Entry 4QVV (X-ray diffraction, 2.80 A resolution); this record covers chains L and V of the 28 polymer chains in the assembly.

== Chain L ==
Protein: Proteasome subunit beta type-6
Source organism: Saccharomyces cerevisiae
Notes: EC 3.4.25.1
UniProtKB: P23724 (PSB6_YEAST); residues 1-222 here correspond to UniProt positions 20-241 (UniProt number = residue number + 19)
Chain sequence (222 residues; numbered 1 to 222; the number before each row is that of its first residue):
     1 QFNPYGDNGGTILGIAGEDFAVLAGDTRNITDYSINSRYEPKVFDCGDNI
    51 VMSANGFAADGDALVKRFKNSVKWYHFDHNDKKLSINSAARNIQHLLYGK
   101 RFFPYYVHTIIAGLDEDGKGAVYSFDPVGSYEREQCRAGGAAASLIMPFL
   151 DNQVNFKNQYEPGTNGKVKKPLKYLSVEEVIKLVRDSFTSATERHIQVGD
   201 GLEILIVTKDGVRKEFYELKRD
Ion coordination: Mg2+: Asp222 (shared with Ile163(V), Asp166(V) of chain V)

== Chain V ==
Protein: Proteasome subunit beta type-2
Source organism: Saccharomyces cerevisiae
Notes: EC 3.4.25.1
UniProtKB: P25043 (PSB2_YEAST); residues 1-232 here correspond to UniProt positions 30-261 (UniProt number = residue number + 29)
Chain sequence (232 residues; each row starts with the number of its first residue):
     1 TTIVGVKFNNGVVIAADTRSTQGPIVADKNCAKLHRISPKIWCAGAGTAA
    51 DTEAVTQLIGSNIELHSLYTSREPRVVSALQMLKQHLFKYQGHIGAYLIV
   101 AGVDPTGSHLFSIHAHGSTDVGYYLSLGSGSLAAMAVLESHWKQDLTKEE
   151 AIKLASDAIQAGIWNDLGSGSNVDVCVMEIGKDAEYLRNYLTPNVREEKQ
   201 KSYKFPRGTTAVLKESIVNICDIQEEQVDITA
Unresolved in the structure: 227-232
Covalent attachments: bortezomib (BO2) linked to Thr1
Ion coordination: Mg2+: Ile163, Asp166 (shared with Asp222(L) of chain L)
Ligand contacts: bortezomib (BO2; N-[(1R)-1-(dihydroxyboryl)-3-methylbutyl]-N-(pyrazin-2-ylcarbonyl)-L-phenylalaninamide): Arg19, Ser20, Thr21, Gln22, Cys31, Lys33, Gly45, Ala46, Gly47, Thr48, Ala49, Thr52, Gly168
Curated features (UniProtKB/Swiss-Prot):
  - active site: Thr1 (Nucleophile)

== How chain L and chain V interact ==
Contacting residue pairs (58):
  Arg28(L) with Leu167(V)
  Ile30(L) with Leu167(V), hydrophobic
  Asp32(L) with Leu167(V)
  Tyr33(L) with Asn165(V); Asp166(V); Leu167(V), hydrogen bond (backbone-backbone); Gly168(V)
  Ile35(L) with Trp164(V); Leu167(V), hydrophobic
  Arg38(L) with Trp164(V), hydrogen bond (side chain-backbone); Asn165(V)
  Phe149(L) with Tyr203(V)
  Asn152(L) with Phe205(V)
  Gln153(L) with Tyr203(V); Phe205(V)
  Asn158(L) with Thr209(V)
  Gln159(L) with Phe205(V); Thr209(V)
  Tyr160(L) with Thr209(V), hydrogen bond (backbone-backbone); Ala211(V), hydrophobic
  Pro162(L) with Pro206(V), hydrophobic; Arg207(V)
  Asn165(L) with Val212(V)
  Gly166(L) with Ala211(V)
  Glu179(L) with Lys201(V)
  Lys182(L) with Gln200(V)
  Leu183(L) with Tyr203(V)
  Arg185(L) with Glu197(V), salt bridge; Gln200(V), hydrogen bond
  Asp186(L) with Lys199(V); Gln200(V), hydrogen bond (side chain-backbone); Lys201(V), hydrogen bond (side chain-backbone); Tyr203(V), hydrogen bond
  Thr189(L) with Arg196(V)
  Ser190(L) with Arg196(V)
  Glu193(L) with Val26(V); Lys29(V), salt bridge; Arg196(V)
  Arg194(L) with Ile25(V); Val26(V), hydrogen bond (backbone-backbone); Ala27(V), hydrogen bond (side chain-backbone); Lys29(V)
  His195(L) with Pro24(V); Ile25(V)
  Ile196(L) with Arg19(V); Thr21(V); Pro24(V), hydrogen bond (backbone-backbone); Val26(V), hydrophobic; Leu167(V)
  Lys220(L) with Asn194(V), hydrogen bond (side chain-backbone)
  Arg221(L) with Trp164(V)
  Asp222(L) with Arg19(V), salt bridge; Ile163(V); Trp164(V); Ser169(V); Gly170(V); Ser171(V), hydrogen bond (side chain-backbone); Asn194(V)
Interface residues without a listed pair, chain L (34 interface residues in all): Ser34, Leu145, Glu161, Gln197, Glu218
Interface residues without a listed pair, chain V (34 interface residues in all): Gly23, Asp28, Val195, Gly208, Thr210

== Summary ==
The chain L/chain V interface involves 34 residues from each chain, with 12 hydrogen bonds and 3 salt bridges.
Polar pairs include Arg185(L)-Glu197(V), Glu193(L)-Lys29(V) and Asp222(L)-Arg19(V). Covalently linked
bortezomib: at Thr1(V). Curated annotation (UniProt) lists active-site residue Thr1(V) on chain V.
Here chain L is Proteasome subunit beta type-6 and chain V is Proteasome subunit beta type-2, both from
Saccharomyces cerevisiae. Entry 4QVV (yCP beta5-A49V mutant in complex with bortezomib) was determined by
X-ray diffraction together with 4QUX, 4QUY, 4QV0, 4QV1, 4QV3, 4QV4 and 42 further entries from the same study.
